Entry 1VRR (X-ray diffraction, 2.70 A resolution); this record covers chains C and B of the 4 polymer chains in the assembly.

[Chain C]
Molecule: 14-nt DNA strand
Sequence (14 nucleotides; numbered 1 to 14; the number before each row is that of its first residue):
     1 TTATAGATCTATAA

[Chain B]
Name: BstYI
From: Geobacillus stearothermophilus
Notes: EC 3.1.21.4
Sequence (203 residues; each row starts with the number of its first residue):
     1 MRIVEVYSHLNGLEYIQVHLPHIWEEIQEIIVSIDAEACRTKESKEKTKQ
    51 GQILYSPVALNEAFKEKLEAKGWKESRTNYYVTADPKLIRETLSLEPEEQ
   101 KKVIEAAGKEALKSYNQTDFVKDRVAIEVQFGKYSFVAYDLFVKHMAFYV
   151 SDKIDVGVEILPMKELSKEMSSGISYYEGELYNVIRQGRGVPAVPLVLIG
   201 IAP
From the paper describing this entry:
  - binding site for the 14-nt DNA strand: Tyr115, Lys133, Ser172
  - catalytic residues: Asp119, Glu128, Gln130
  - catalytic residues: Glu75 (proposed by the authors, not directly observed)
  - specificity-determining residues: Lys133, Ser172
  - binding site for the 14-nt DNA strand (chain C): Lys133
  - mutagenesis - S172N/G173S: abolished catalytic activity (citing earlier work)
  - mutagenesis - K133N/S172N: abolished catalytic activity on GGATCC (citing earlier work)

[How chain C and chain B interact]
Residue-residue contacts - 33 pairs, chain C then chain B:
  DA3(C) with Lys113(B), sugar contact; Ser114(B), phosphate contact; Tyr115(B), hydrogen bond to the base
  DT4(C) with Ser114(B), hydrogen bond to the phosphate; Tyr115(B), hydrogen bond to the sugar; Asn116(B), phosphate contact
  DA5(C) with Tyr115(B), phosphate contact; Asn116(B), hydrogen bond to the phosphate; Gln117(B), hydrogen bond to the phosphate; Phe136(B), sugar contact; Tyr139(B), hydrogen bond to the phosphate; Lys144(B), phosphate contact
  DG6(C) with Asn61(B), phosphate contact; Gln130(B), hydrogen bond to the phosphate; Phe136(B), phosphate contact
  DA7(C) with Pro57(B), phosphate contact; Val58(B), phosphate contact; Asn61(B), phosphate contact; Phe131(B), phosphate contact
  DT8(C) with Lys42(B), salt bridge to the phosphate; Pro57(B), phosphate contact; Val58(B), phosphate contact; Lys133(B), base contact; Ser171(B), sugar contact
  DC9(C) with Lys42(B), salt bridge to the phosphate; Ser44(B), phosphate contact; Lys45(B), hydrogen bond to the phosphate; Glu46(B), phosphate contact; Ser171(B), phosphate contact; Ser172(B), hydrogen bond to the base
  DT10(C) with Glu46(B), phosphate contact; Lys47(B), hydrogen bond to the phosphate; Ser172(B), hydrogen bond to the base
Other interface residues (no listed pair), chain B (25 interface residues in all): Ser56, Gly132, Gly173, Ile174

[In short]
8 residues of chain C face 25 of chain B across their interface; the contacts include 11 hydrogen bonds and 2
salt bridges. Polar pairs include DA3(C)-Tyr115(B), DC9(C)-Ser172(B) and DT10(C)-Ser172(B). From the paper:
catalytic residues Asp119(B), Glu128(B) and Gln130(B) among others; S172N/G173S of chain B abolish catalytic
activity.
Here chain C is a 14-nt DNA strand and chain B is BstYI (Geobacillus stearothermophilus). Entry 1VRR (Crystal
structure of the restriction endonuclease BstYI complex with DNA) was determined by X-ray diffraction.
